Entry 6S16 (X-ray diffraction, 3.41 A resolution); this record covers chains A and B of the 5 polymer chains in the assembly.

[Chain A (and B)]
Name: Crossover junction endodeoxyribonuclease RuvC
Organism: Thermus thermophilus (strain HB8 / ATCC 27634 / DSM 579)
Notes: EC 3.1.22.4; chain B of this document is another copy of the same molecule, construct and numbering; everything in this record applies to it too
UniProtKB: Q5SJC4 (RUVC_THET8); numbering as in UniProt (aligned over 1-166)
Chain sequence (169 residues; each row starts with the number of its first residue; numbers below 1 keep their minus sign (Gly-2 is residue -2)):
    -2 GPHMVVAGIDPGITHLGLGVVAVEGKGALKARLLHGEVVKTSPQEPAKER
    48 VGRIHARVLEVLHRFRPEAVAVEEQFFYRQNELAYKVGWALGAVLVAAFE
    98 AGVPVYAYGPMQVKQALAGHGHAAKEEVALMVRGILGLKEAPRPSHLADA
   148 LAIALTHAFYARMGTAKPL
Disordered / not traced: -2 to -1, 22-25, 117-121 (chain B: -2 to -1, 21-22)
Sequence notes: expression tag (-2 to 0)
UniProt features mapped onto this chain:
  - motif: Phe74 to Arg76 (Wedge)
  - active site: Asp7, Glu70, His143, Asp146
  - binding site (Mg(2+)): Asp7, Glu70, His143
  - binding site (DNA): Ile10, Thr11, Pro40, Arg47, Phe73, Phe74, Arg76, Gln77, Leu80, Lys83, Met108, Arg140
What the authors report for this chain:
  - catalytic residues: Asp7
  - binding site for the 33-nt DNA strand: Ile10, Thr11, Arg47, Tyr75, Arg76, Lys83 (from molecular simulation)
  - mutagenesis - R76A: decreased catalytic activity on HJ-C
  - mutagenesis - R76A: decreased catalytic activity on nicked substrates
  - binding site for the 33-nt DNA strand: Gln72, Phe74
  - conformationally variable residues: Arg76 (from molecular simulation)

[Chain A / chain B interface]
Residue-residue contacts (53):
  Pro43(A) with Leu166(B)
  Ala44(A) with Leu166(B), hydrogen bond (backbone-backbone)
  Lys45(A) with Ala95(B); Phe96(B); Val100(B)
  Glu46(A) with Phe96(B)
  Val48(A) with Gly89(B); Leu92(B), hydrophobic; Val93(B), hydrophobic
  Gly49(A) with Phe96(B)
  His52(A) with Val93(B); Glu97(B)
  Glu71(A) with Tyr82(B)
  Tyr75(A) with Asn78(B), hydrogen bond (backbone-side chain); Tyr82(B)
  Gln77(A) with Asn78(B)
  Asn78(A) with Phe74(B); Tyr75(B), hydrogen bond (side chain-backbone); Asn78(B), hydrogen bond
  Ala81(A) with Asn78(B); Tyr82(B)
  Tyr82(A) with Glu71(B); Tyr75(B); Ala81(B); Val84(B), hydrophobic; Gly85(B); Leu88(B)
  Val84(A) with Tyr82(B), hydrophobic
  Gly85(A) with Tyr82(B); Gly85(B); Trp86(B)
  Trp86(A) with Gly85(B), hydrogen bond (backbone-backbone); Leu88(B); Gly89(B)
  Leu88(A) with Tyr82(B); Trp86(B)
  Gly89(A) with Trp86(B)
  Ala90(A) with Val93(B), hydrophobic
  Leu92(A) with Ala44(B); Lys45(B); Val48(B), hydrophobic
  Val93(A) with Val48(B); His52(B); Ala90(B), hydrophobic
  Ala95(A) with Lys45(B)
  Phe96(A) with Lys45(B); Glu46(B); Gly49(B)
  Glu97(A) with His52(B)
  Val100(A) with Lys45(B), hydrogen bond (backbone-side chain)
  Pro101(A) with Lys45(B)
  Leu166(A) with Pro43(B); Ala44(B), hydrogen bond (backbone-backbone)
Other interface residues (no listed pair), chain A (30 interface residues in all): Glu70, Gly99, Val102
Other interface residues (no listed pair), chain B (32 interface residues in all): Glu42, Glu70, Gln77, Gly99, Pro101, Val102

[Overview]
30 residues of chain A face 32 of chain B across their interface, with 7 hydrogen bonds. Polar contacts
include Tyr75(A)-Asn78(B), Asn78(A)-Asn78(B) and Val100(A)-Lys45(B). From UniProt: 4 active-site residues, 3
Mg2+-binding residues and 12 DNA-binding residues on chain A. From the paper: the catalytic residue Asp7(A);
R76A of chain A reduces catalytic activity on HJ-C.
Chain A and chain B are both Crossover junction endodeoxyribonuclease RuvC (Thermus thermophilus (strain HB8 /
ATCC 27634 / DSM 579)); the structure, T. thermophilus RuvC in complex with Holliday junction substrate, was
determined by X-ray diffraction.
